6FBB - chains A and P; structure by X-ray diffraction, 1.30 A resolution.

== Chain A ==
Molecule: 14-3-3 protein sigma
From: Homo sapiens
Reference sequence: P31947 (1433S_HUMAN); residues 1-231 here = UniProt positions 1-231
Amino-acid sequence (236 residues; row label = number of the first residue in the row; numbers below 1 keep their minus sign (Gly-4 is residue -4)):
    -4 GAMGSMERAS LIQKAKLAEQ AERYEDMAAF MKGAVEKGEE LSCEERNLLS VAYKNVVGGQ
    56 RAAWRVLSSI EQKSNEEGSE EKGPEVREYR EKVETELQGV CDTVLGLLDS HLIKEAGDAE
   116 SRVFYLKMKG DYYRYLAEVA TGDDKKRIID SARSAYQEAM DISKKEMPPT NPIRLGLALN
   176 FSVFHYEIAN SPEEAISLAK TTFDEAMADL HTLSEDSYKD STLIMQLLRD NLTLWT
Not modelled in the structure: 72, 137-139
Construct notes: expression tag (-4 to 0)
Bound ions: Mg2+ site 1 near Glu2 (its only coordinating residue here); Mg2+ site 2: Glu35, Glu110, Glu188
UniProt features mapped onto this chain:
  - site (Interaction with phosphoserine on interacting protein): Arg56, Arg129
  - modified residue (Phosphoserine): Ser5, Ser74

== Chain P ==
Molecule: Shroom3
Amino-acid sequence (5 residues; each row starts with the number of its first residue):
  1240 SRSSP
Modified residues: Ser1242 (phosphoserine; SEP)

== How chain A and chain P interact ==
Pairs across the interface (21):
  Lys49(A) - Ser1242(P)
  Lys49(A) - Ser1243(P)
  Arg56(A) - Ser1242(P)
  Lys122(A) - Ser1243(P)  hydrogen bond
  Arg129(A) - Ser1242(P)
  Tyr130(A) - Ser1242(P)
  Gly171(A) - Ser1243(P)  hydrogen bond (backbone-side chain)
  Leu174(A) - Arg1241(P)
  Leu174(A) - Ser1242(P)
  Leu174(A) - Ser1243(P)
  Asn175(A) - Ser1242(P)
  Asn175(A) - Ser1243(P)  hydrogen bond (side chain-backbone)
  Val178(A) - Arg1241(P)
  Tyr181(A) - Ser1240(P)
  Glu182(A) - Ser1240(P)  hydrogen bond
  Leu222(A) - Arg1241(P)
  Leu222(A) - Pro1244(P)
  Asn226(A) - Ser1240(P)
  Asn226(A) - Arg1241(P)  hydrogen bond (side chain-backbone)
  Leu229(A) - Ser1240(P)
  Trp230(A) - Ser1240(P)  hydrogen bond
Also at the interface, not in a pair above, chain A (16 interface residues in all): Leu172
Interface features reported in the paper:
  - interface residues, chain P: Pro1244(P)
  - hot spots on chain P (mutagenesis) - P1244L: decreased binding to 14-3-3 protein sigma (chain A)

== Overview ==
16 residues of chain A face 5 of chain P across their interface, with 6 hydrogen bonds. Polar pairs include
Lys122(A)-Ser1243(P), Gly171(A)-Ser1243(P) and Asn175(A)-Ser1243(P). Glu35(A), Glu110(A) and Glu188(A) form
the Mg2+ site 2. The paper reports that P1244L of chain P reduces binding to 14-3-3 protein sigma (chain A);
the interface residue Pro1244(P).
Chain A is 14-3-3 protein sigma (Homo sapiens) and chain P is Shroom3; the structure, Crystal structure of
14-3-3 sigma in complex with wild-type Shroom3, was determined by X-ray diffraction (same publication as
6FCP).
